Entry 4KRO (X-ray diffraction, 3.05 A resolution); this record covers chains C and D of the 4 polymer chains in the assembly.

== Chain C ==
Molecule: Cetuximab light chain
Source organism: Mus musculus, Homo sapiens
Notes: fragment: Fab
Chain sequence (211 residues; numbered 1 to 211; the number before each row is that of its first residue):
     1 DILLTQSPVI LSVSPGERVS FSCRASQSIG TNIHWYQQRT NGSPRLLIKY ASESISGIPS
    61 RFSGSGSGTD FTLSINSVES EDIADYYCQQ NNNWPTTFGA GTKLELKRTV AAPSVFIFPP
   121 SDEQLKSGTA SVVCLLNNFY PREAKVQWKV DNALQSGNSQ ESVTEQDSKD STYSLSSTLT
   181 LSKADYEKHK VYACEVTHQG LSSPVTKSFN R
Cystine bridges: C23-C88, C134-C194

== Chain D ==
Molecule: Cetuximab heavy chain
Source organism: Mus musculus, Homo sapiens
Notes: fragment: Fab
Chain sequence (220 residues; numbered 1 to 220; the number before each row is that of its first residue):
     1 QVQLKQSGPG LVQPSQSLSI TCTVSGFSLT NYGVHWVRQS PGKGLEWLGV IWSGGNTDYN
    61 TPFTSRLSIN KDNSKSQVFF KMNSLQSNDT AIYYCARALT YYDYEFAYWG QGTLVTVSAA
   121 STKGPSVFPL APSSKSTSGG TAALGCLVKD YFPEPVTVSW NSGALTSGVH TFPAVLQSSG
   181 LYSLSSVVTV PSSSLGTQTY ICNVNHKPSN TKVDKRVEPK
Not modelled in the structure: 136-140, 219-220
Cystine bridges: C22-C95, C146-C202
Covalent attachments: N-acetylglucosamine (NAG) linked to N88

== Interface between chain C and chain D ==
Contacting residue pairs (64; chain C residue first):
  H34(C) with E105(D)
  Y36(C) with Y104(D); E105(D); F106(D), hydrogen bond (side chain-backbone)
  Q38(C) with Q39(D), hydrogen bond; Y94(D)
  G42(C) with Y94(D)
  S43(C) with Y94(D); W109(D); G110(D)
  P44(C) with W109(D)
  L46(C) with F106(D); A107(D), hydrophobic
  K49(C) with L99(D); T100(D); E105(D), salt bridge
  Y50(C) with D103(D), hydrogen bond
  Y87(C) with Q39(D), hydrogen bond; L45(D), hydrophobic
  Q89(C) with Y104(D), hydrogen bond (side chain-backbone); F106(D)
  N91(C) with D103(D), hydrogen bond; Y104(D)
  W94(C) with W47(D), hydrophobic; D58(D), hydrogen bond; Y59(D); N60(D); T61(D)
  P95(C) with W47(D), hydrophobic; N60(D)
  T96(C) with W47(D); Y104(D)
  F98(C) with L45(D)
  F116(C) with A143(D), hydrophobic
  I117(C) with S133(D)
  F118(C) with L130(D); A131(D); A143(D); L144(D), hydrophobic
  S121(C) with F128(D); P129(D)
  Q124(C) with F128(D); K149(D)
  S131(C) with L147(D); K149(D)
  V133(C) with L130(D), hydrophobic
  L135(C) with A143(D), hydrophobic; F172(D), hydrophobic; V187(D), hydrophobic
  N137(C) with H170(D), hydrogen bond; T189(D)
  N138(C) with H170(D), hydrogen bond
  Q160(C) with V175(D); L176(D), hydrogen bond (side chain-backbone); Q177(D)
  E161(C) with V175(D)
  S162(C) with F172(D); P173(D), hydrogen bond (side chain-backbone); V175(D)
  V163(C) with P173(D)
  S174(C) with H170(D), hydrogen bond; F172(D)
  L175(C) with F172(D)
  S176(C) with F172(D)
Other interface residues (no listed pair), chain C (36 interface residues in all): E123, S127, T164
Other interface residues (no listed pair), chain D (39 interface residues in all): P132, T141, A142, T171, S185

== In short ==
36 residues of chain C face 39 of chain D across their interface; the contacts include 12 hydrogen bonds and 1
salt bridge. Polar pairs include K49(C)-E105(D), Y36(C)-F106(D) and Q38(C)-Q39(D). N-acetylglucosamine is
covalently linked to N88(D).
Chain C is Cetuximab light chain and chain D is Cetuximab heavy chain, both from Mus musculus, Homo sapiens;
the structure, Nanobody/VHH domain EgA1 in complex with the extracellular region of EGFR, was determined by
X-ray diffraction, deposited together with 4KRM, 4KRN and 4KRP.
